Entry 8DHV (X-ray diffraction, 1.60 A resolution); this record covers chains A and B.

[Chain A (and B)]
Molecule: Glycosyl hydrolase family 2, TIM barrel domain protein
Organism: Treponema lecithinolyticum
Notes: EC 3.2.1.31; chain B of this document is another copy of the same molecule, construct and numbering; everything in this record applies to it too
UniProt: U2KI81 (U2KI81_TRELE); residues 28-624 here correspond to UniProt positions 1-597 (UniProt number = residue number - 27)
Amino-acid sequence (631 residues; numbered -6 to 624; the number before each row is that of its first residue; numbers below 1 keep their minus sign (Met-6 is residue -6)):
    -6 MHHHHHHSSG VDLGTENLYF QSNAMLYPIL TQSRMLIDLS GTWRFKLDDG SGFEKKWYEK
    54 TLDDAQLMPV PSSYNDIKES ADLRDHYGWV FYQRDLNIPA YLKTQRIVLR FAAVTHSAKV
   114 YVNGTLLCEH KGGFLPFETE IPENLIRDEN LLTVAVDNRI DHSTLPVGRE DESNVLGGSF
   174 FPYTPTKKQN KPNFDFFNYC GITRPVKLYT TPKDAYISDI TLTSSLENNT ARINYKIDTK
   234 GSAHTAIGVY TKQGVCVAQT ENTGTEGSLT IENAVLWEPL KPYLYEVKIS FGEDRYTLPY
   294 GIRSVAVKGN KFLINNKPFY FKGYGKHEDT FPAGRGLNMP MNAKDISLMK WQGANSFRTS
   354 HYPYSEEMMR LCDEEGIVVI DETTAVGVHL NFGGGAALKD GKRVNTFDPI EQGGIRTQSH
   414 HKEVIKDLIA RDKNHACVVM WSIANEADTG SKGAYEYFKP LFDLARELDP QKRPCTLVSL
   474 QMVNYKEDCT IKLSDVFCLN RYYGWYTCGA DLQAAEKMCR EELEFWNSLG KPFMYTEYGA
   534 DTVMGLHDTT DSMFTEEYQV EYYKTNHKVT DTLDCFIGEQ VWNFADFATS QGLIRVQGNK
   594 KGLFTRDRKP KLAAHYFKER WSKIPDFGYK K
Not modelled in the structure: -6 to 15, 386-395, 624 (chain B: -6 to 16, 386-396)
Differences from the reference sequence: initiating methionine (-6); expression tag (-5 to 27)
Reported in the primary citation:
  - self-association interface (contacts with another copy of this molecule): Ser166 to Thr177

[Interface between chain A and chain B]
Contacting residue pairs (89; chain A residue first):
  Leu23(A) - Ile30(B)  hydrophobic
  Leu23(A) - Leu32(B)  hydrophobic
  Leu23(A) - Asn90(B)
  Leu23(A) - Ile91(B)  hydrophobic
  Thr24(A) - Asn90(B)  hydrogen bond (backbone-backbone)
  Thr24(A) - Ile91(B)
  Thr24(A) - Pro92(B)
  Gln25(A) - Asn90(B)
  Gln25(A) - Ile91(B)
  Gln25(A) - Pro92(B)
  Gln25(A) - Asp141(B)  hydrogen bond (side chain-backbone)
  Gln25(A) - Glu142(B)
  Met28(A) - Met28(B)  hydrophobic
  Met28(A) - Pro92(B)  hydrophobic
  Met28(A) - Tyr94(B)
  Met28(A) - Leu95(B)  hydrophobic
  Leu29(A) - Ile30(B)
  Ile30(A) - Leu23(B)  hydrophobic
  Ile30(A) - Met28(B)  hydrophobic
  Ile30(A) - Leu29(B)
  Leu32(A) - Leu23(B)  hydrophobic
  Thr35(A) - Met332(B)
  Leu60(A) - Glu367(B)
  Leu60(A) - Glu368(B)
  Pro62(A) - Ala336(B)
  Asp69(A) - Lys337(B)  hydrogen bond (backbone-side chain)
  Ile70(A) - Ala336(B)  hydrophobic
  Ile70(A) - Lys337(B)  hydrogen bond (backbone-side chain)
  Ile70(A) - Ser340(B)
  Lys71(A) - Lys337(B)  hydrogen bond (backbone-side chain)
  Lys71(A) - Ser340(B)
  Glu72(A) - Lys337(B)  salt bridge
  Glu72(A) - Ser340(B)  hydrogen bond
  Glu72(A) - Leu341(B)
  Glu72(A) - Trp344(B)
  Asn90(A) - Leu23(B)
  Asn90(A) - Thr24(B)  hydrogen bond (backbone-backbone)
  Asn90(A) - Gln25(B)
  Ile91(A) - Leu23(B)  hydrophobic
  Ile91(A) - Thr24(B)
  Ile91(A) - Gln25(B)
  Pro92(A) - Thr24(B)
  Pro92(A) - Gln25(B)
  Pro92(A) - Met28(B)
  Tyr94(A) - Met28(B)
  Tyr94(A) - Gln98(B)
  Tyr94(A) - Thr203(B)
  Leu95(A) - Met28(B)  hydrophobic
  Gln98(A) - Tyr94(B)
  Asp141(A) - Gln25(B)  hydrogen bond (backbone-side chain)
  Asp141(A) - Arg288(B)  salt bridge
  Glu142(A) - Gln25(B)
  Glu142(A) - Lys281(B)  salt bridge
  Thr203(A) - Tyr94(B)
  Lys245(A) - Thr54(B)
  Glu279(A) - Asp88(B)
  Lys281(A) - Glu142(B)  salt bridge
  Arg288(A) - Asp141(B)  salt bridge
  Phe324(A) - Met334(B)
  Phe324(A) - Lys337(B)
  Phe324(A) - Asp600(B)
  Phe324(A) - Arg601(B)
  Pro325(A) - Pro333(B)
  Pro325(A) - Met334(B)
  Pro325(A) - Lys337(B)
  Ala326(A) - Pro333(B)  hydrophobic
  Met332(A) - Gly34(B)
  Met332(A) - Thr35(B)
  Pro333(A) - Pro325(B)
  Met334(A) - Phe324(B)
  Met334(A) - Pro325(B)
  Ala336(A) - Pro62(B)
  Ala336(A) - Ile70(B)  hydrophobic
  Lys337(A) - Asp69(B)  hydrogen bond (side chain-backbone)
  Lys337(A) - Ile70(B)  hydrogen bond (side chain-backbone)
  Lys337(A) - Lys71(B)  hydrogen bond (side chain-backbone)
  Lys337(A) - Glu72(B)  salt bridge
  Lys337(A) - Phe324(B)
  Lys337(A) - Pro325(B)
  Ser340(A) - Ile70(B)
  Ser340(A) - Lys71(B)
  Ser340(A) - Glu72(B)  hydrogen bond
  Leu341(A) - Glu72(B)
  Trp344(A) - Glu72(B)
  Glu367(A) - Leu60(B)
  Glu368(A) - Leu60(B)
  Asp600(A) - Phe324(B)
  Arg601(A) - Phe324(B)
  Lys602(A) - Gln590(B)
Other interface residues (no listed pair), chain A (57 interface residues in all): Ser26, Arg27, Asp31, Gly34, Thr54, Pro64, Ser65, Arg87, Asp88, Leu89, Ala93, Gln246, Leu364, Gln590
Other interface residues (no listed pair), chain B (57 interface residues in all): Ser26, Arg27, Asp31, Asp56, Pro64, Ser65, Arg87, Leu89, Ala93, Lys245, Glu279, Ala326, Leu364, Lys602

[Overview]
Chain A and chain B each contribute 57 residues to their interface, with 12 hydrogen bonds and 6 salt bridges.
Polar contacts include Glu72(A)-Lys337(B), Asp141(A)-Arg288(B) and Glu142(A)-Lys281(B). The paper reports a
self-association interface involving Ser166(A).
Both chains are Glycosyl hydrolase family 2, TIM barrel domain protein (Treponema lecithinolyticum). Entry
8DHV (Treponema lecithinolyticum beta-glucuronidase) was determined by X-ray diffraction (same publication as
8E72, 8DHE, 8DHL and 8DHW).
